PDB entry 2LT7 | solution NMR | chains A and E of the 3 polymer chains in the assembly

Chain A:
Molecule: Transcriptional regulator Kaiso
Source organism: Homo sapiens
Notes: fragment: zinc finger DNA binding domain
UniProtKB: Q86T24 (KAISO_HUMAN); numbering as in UniProt (aligned over 472-604)
Amino-acid sequence (133 residues; each row starts with the number of its first residue):
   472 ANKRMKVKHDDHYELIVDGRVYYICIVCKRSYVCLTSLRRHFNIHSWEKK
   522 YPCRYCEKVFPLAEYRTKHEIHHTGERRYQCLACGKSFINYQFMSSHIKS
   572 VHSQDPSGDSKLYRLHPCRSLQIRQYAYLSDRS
Ion coordination: Zn2+ site 1: Cys-496, Cys-499, His-512, His-516; Zn2+ site 2: Cys-524, Cys-527, His-540, His-544; Zn2+ site 3: Cys-552, Cys-555, His-568, His-573
UniProt features mapped onto this chain:
  - zinc finger: Tyr-494 to His-516 (C2H2-type 1), Tyr-522 to His-544 (C2H2-type 2), Tyr-550 to His-573 (C2H2-type 3)
  - cross-link (Glycyl lysine isopeptide (Lys-Gly)): Lys-474 (interchain with G-Cter in SUMO2), Lys-479 (interchain with G-Cter in SUMO2), Lys-539 (interchain with G-Cter in SUMO2), Lys-570 (interchain with G-Cter in SUMO2), Lys-582 (interchain with G-Cter in SUMO2)
From the paper describing this entry:
  - conformationally variable residues (order/disorder transition): Gln-575 to Ser-604
  - contacts within the chain: Glu-547/Arg-590 (hydrogen bond), Glu-547/Ser-591 (hydrogen bond)
  - binding site for the 19-nt DNA strand: Arg-475, Lys-477, Thr-507, Arg-511, Leu-533, Glu-535, Gln-563, Tyr-597
  - binding site for the 19-nt DNA strand (chain E): Thr-507, Arg-511, Glu-535, Arg-549, Tyr-550, Tyr-562, Gln-563, Tyr-584, Leu-586, Arg-595, Tyr-597
  - specificity-determining residues: Leu-533
  - specificity-determining residues: Arg-511, Glu-535 (by similarity / conservation)

Chain E:
Molecule: 19-nt DNA strand
Sequence (19 nucleotides; each row starts with the number of its first residue):
    20 CGTTATTGGCAGGAAGCAC

Chain A / chain E interface:
Contacting residue pairs (36; chain A residue first):
  His-480(A) with DT25(E), phosphate contact
  Thr-507(A) with DT25(E), base contact; DT26(E), base contact; DG27(E), base contact
  Arg-510(A) with DT25(E), phosphate contact; DT26(E), phosphate contact
  Arg-511(A) with DT26(E), phosphate contact; DG28(E), base contact; DC29(E), base contact
  Lys-520(A) with DT26(E), phosphate contact
  Tyr-522(A) with DG27(E), phosphate contact
  Ala-534(A) with DG27(E), phosphate contact; DG28(E), phosphate contact
  Glu-535(A) with DG27(E), phosphate contact; DG28(E), phosphate contact; DC29(E), base contact
  Thr-538(A) with DG28(E), phosphate contact
  Lys-539(A) with DC29(E), phosphate contact
  Arg-549(A) with DC29(E), phosphate contact
  Tyr-550(A) with DA30(E), phosphate contact
  Tyr-562(A) with DA30(E), sugar contact; DG31(E), phosphate contact
  Gln-563(A) with DG32(E), base contact
  Ser-566(A) with DG32(E), phosphate contact
  Lys-570(A) with DG32(E), phosphate contact
  Pro-577(A) with DG31(E), phosphate contact
  Ser-578(A) with DG31(E), phosphate contact
  Tyr-584(A) with DA30(E), phosphate contact
  Leu-586(A) with DC29(E), phosphate contact; DA30(E), phosphate contact
  Arg-595(A) with DT26(E), base contact; DG27(E), base contact; DG28(E), sugar contact
  Tyr-597(A) with DG27(E), base contact; DG28(E), sugar contact
  Tyr-599(A) with DC29(E), sugar contact
Also at the interface, not in a pair above, chain A (25 interface residues in all): Lys-477, Asn-514
Also at the interface, not in a pair above, chain E (10 interface residues in all): DA24, DA33

In short:
The interface between chain A and chain E involves 25 residues on one side and 10 on the other. From the
paper: a binding site for the 19-nt DNA strand (chain E) at Thr-507(A), Arg-511(A) and Glu-535(A) among
others; a binding site for the 19-nt DNA strand at Arg-475(A), Lys-477(A) and Thr-507(A) among others.
Here chain A is Transcriptional regulator Kaiso (Homo sapiens) and chain E is a 19-nt DNA strand. Entry 2LT7
(Solution NMR structure of Kaiso zinc finger DNA binding domain in complex with Kaiso binding site ...) was
determined by solution NMR.
